6K1K - chains H and I of the 10 polymer chains in the assembly; structure by X-ray diffraction, 2.20 A resolution.

== Chain H ==
Molecule: Histone H2B type 1-J
Source organism: Homo sapiens
UniProt: P06899 (H2B1J_HUMAN); residues -3 to 122 here correspond to UniProt positions 1-126 (UniProt number = residue number + 4)
Sequence (129 residues; each row starts with the number of its first residue; numbers below 1 keep their minus sign (Gly-6 is residue -6)):
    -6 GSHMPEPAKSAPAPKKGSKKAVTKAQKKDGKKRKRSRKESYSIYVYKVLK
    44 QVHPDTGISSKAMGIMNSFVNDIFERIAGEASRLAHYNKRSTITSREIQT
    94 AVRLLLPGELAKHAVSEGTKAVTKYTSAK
Not modelled in the structure: -6 to 25
Construct notes: expression tag (-6 to -4)
Swiss-Prot annotation at these positions:
  - modified residue: Pro-2 (N-acetylproline), Glu-1 (ADP-ribosyl glutamic acid), Lys2 (N6-(2-hydroxyisobutyryl)lysine), Ser3 (ADP-ribosylserine), Lys8 (N6-(beta-hydroxybutyryl)lysine), Lys9 (N6-(2-hydroxyisobutyryl)lysine), Ser11 (Phosphoserine), Lys12 (N6-acetyllysine), Lys13 (N6-(beta-hydroxybutyryl)lysine), Lys17 (N6-(2-hydroxyisobutyryl)lysine), Lys20 (N6-(2-hydroxyisobutyryl)lysine), Lys21 (N6-(2-hydroxyisobutyryl)lysine), Lys31 (N6-(2-hydroxyisobutyryl)lysine), Glu32 (PolyADP-ribosyl glutamic acid), Ser33 (Phosphoserine), Lys40 (N6-(2-hydroxyisobutyryl)lysine), Lys43 (N6-(2-hydroxyisobutyryl)lysine), Lys54 (N6,N6-dimethyllysine), Arg76 (Dimethylated arginine), Lys82 (N6,N6,N6-trimethyllysine) and 6 more in UniProt
  - glycosylation: Ser109 (O-linked (GlcNAc) serine)
  - cross-link (Glycyl lysine isopeptide (Lys-Gly)): Lys2 (interchain with G-Cter in SUMO2), Lys17 (interchain with G-Cter in SUMO2), Lys31 (interchain with G-Cter in ubiquitin), Lys117 (interchain with G-Cter in ubiquitin)

== Chain I ==
Molecule: 145-nt DNA strand
Source organism: Homo sapiens
Sequence (145 nucleotides; numbered -72 to 72; the number before each row is that of its first residue; numbers below 1 keep their minus sign (DA-72 is residue -72)):
   -72 ATCACAATCCCGGTGCCGAGGCCGCTCAATTGGTCGTAGACAGCTCTAGC
   -22 ACCGCTTAAACGCACGTACGGAATCCGTACGTGCGTTTAAGCGGTGCTAG
    28 AGCTGTCTACGACCAATTGAGCGGCCTCGGCACCGGGATTGTGAT

== How chain H and chain I interact ==
Contacting residue pairs (16; chain H residue first):
  Arg26(H) - DC-27(I)  salt bridge to the phosphate
  Arg26(H) - DT-26(I)  salt bridge to the phosphate
  Lys27(H) - DG50(I)  phosphate contact
  Lys27(H) - DG51(I)  phosphate contact
  Arg28(H) - DG50(I)  sugar contact
  Arg28(H) - DG51(I)  phosphate contact
  Ser29(H) - DG50(I)  phosphate contact
  Arg30(H) - DC49(I)  sugar contact
  Arg30(H) - DG50(I)  phosphate contact
  Lys31(H) - DC49(I)  phosphate contact
  Lys31(H) - DG50(I)  salt bridge to the phosphate
  Glu32(H) - DC49(I)  phosphate contact
  Ser33(H) - DC49(I)  hydrogen bond to the phosphate
  Ile36(H) - DG48(I)  phosphate contact
  Ile36(H) - DC49(I)  phosphate contact
  Tyr37(H) - DG48(I)  hydrogen bond to the phosphate
Also at the interface, not in a pair above, chain H (12 interface residues in all): Lys40, Thr85
Also at the interface, not in a pair above, chain I (7 interface residues in all): DG38

== Overview ==
12 residues of chain H face 7 of chain I across their interface, with 2 hydrogen bonds and 3 salt bridges.
Among the polar pairs are Ser33(H)-DC49(I), Tyr37(H)-DG48(I) and Arg26(H)-DC-27(I).
Here chain H is Histone H2B type 1-J and chain I is a 145-nt DNA strand, both from Homo sapiens. Entry 6K1K
(Human nucleosome core particle with H2A.X S139E variant) was determined by X-ray diffraction, deposited
together with 6IPU, 6JXD, 6K1I and 6K1J.
